9KT3 - chains G and C of the 9 polymer chains in the assembly; structure by electron microscopy, 3.63 A resolution.

# Chain G
Molecule: CYFN1006-2 heavy chain
From: synthetic construct
Chain sequence (218 residues; numbered 1 to 226 plus 1 insertion-coded residue; 9 numbers in that range are skipped by the numbering (no residue carries them; nothing is unmodelled there); the number before each row is that of its first residue):
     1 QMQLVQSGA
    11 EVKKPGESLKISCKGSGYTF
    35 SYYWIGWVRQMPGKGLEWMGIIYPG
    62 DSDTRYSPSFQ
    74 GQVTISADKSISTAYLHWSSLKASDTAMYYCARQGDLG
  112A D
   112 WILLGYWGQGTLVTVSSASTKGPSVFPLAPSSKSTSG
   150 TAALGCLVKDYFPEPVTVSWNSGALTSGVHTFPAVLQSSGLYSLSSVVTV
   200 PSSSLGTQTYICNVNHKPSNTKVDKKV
Cystine bridges: Cys23-Cys104, Cys155-Cys211

# Chain C
Molecule: Spike glycoprotein, Fibritin, Expression Tag
From: Severe acute respiratory syndrome coronavirus 2
UniProt: chimeric construct of P0DTC2, P10104: residues 18-1208 from P0DTC2 (SPIKE_SARS2) positions 14-1204 (UniProt number = residue number - 4); residues 1211-1234 from P10104 positions 458-481 (UniProt number = residue number - 753)
Chain sequence (1295 residues; numbered -6 to 1288; the number before each row is that of its first residue; numbers below 1 keep their minus sign (Met-6 is residue -6)):
    -6 MPMGSLQPLATLYLLGMLVASVLAQCVNLITRTQSYTNSFTRGVYYPDKV
    44 FRSSVLHSTHDLFLPFFSNVTWFHAIHVSGTNGTKRFDNPALPFNDGVYF
    94 ASTEKSNIIRGWIFGTTLDSKTQSLLIVNNATNVVIKVCEFQFCNDPFLD
   144 VYQKNNKSWMESEFRVYSSANNCTFEYVSQPFLMDLEGKEGNFKNLREFV
   194 FKNIDGYFKIYSKHTPINLERDLPQGFSALEPLVDLPIGINITRFQTLLA
   244 LHRSYLTPVDSSSGWTAGAAAYYVGYLQPRTFLLKYNENGTITDAVDCAL
   294 DPLSETKCTLKSFTVEKGIYQTSNFRVQPTESIVRFPNITNLCPFHEVFN
   344 ATTFASVYAWNRKRISNCVADYSVIYNFAPFFAFKCYGVSPTKLNDLCFT
   394 NVYADSFVIRGNEVSQIAPGQTGNIADYNYKLPDDFTGCVIAWNSNKLDS
   444 KPSGNYNYLYRLLRKSKLKPFERDISTEIYQAGNKPCNGVAGPNCYSPLQ
   494 SYGFRPTYGVGHQPYRVVVLSFELLHAPATVCGPKKSTNLVKNKCVNFNF
   544 NGLTGTGVLTESNKKFLPFQQFGRDIADTTDAVRDPQTLEILDITPCSFG
   594 GVSVITPGTNTSNQVAVLYQGVNCTEVPVAIHADQLTPTWRVYSTGSNVF
   644 QTRAGCLIGAEYVNNSYECDIPIGAGICASYQTQTKSHGSASSVASQSII
   694 AYTMSLGAENSVAYSNNSIAIPTNFTISVTTEILPVSMTKTSVDCTMYIC
   744 GDSTECSNLLLQYGSFCTQLKRALTGIAVEQDKNTQEVFAQVKQIYKTPP
   794 IKYFGGFNFSQILPDPSKPSKRSPIEDLLFNKVTLADAGFIKQYGDCLGD
   844 IAARDLICAQKFNGLTVLPPLLTDEMIAQYTSALLAGTITSGWTFGAGPA
   894 LQIPFPMQMAYRFNGIGVTQNVLYENQKLIANQFNSAIGKIQDSLSSTPS
   944 ALGKLQDVVNHNAQALNTLVKQLSSKFGAISSVLNDILSRLDPPEAEVQI
   994 DRLITGRLQSLQTYVTQQLIRAAEIRASANLAATKMSECVLGQSKRVDFC
  1044 GKGYHLMSFPQSAPHGVVFLHVTYVPAQEKNFTTAPAICHDGKAHFPREG
  1094 VFVSNGTHWFVTQRNFYEPQIITTDNTFVSGNCDVVIGIVNNTVYDPLQP
  1144 ELDSFKEELDKYFKNHTSPDVDLGDISGINASVVNIQKEIDRLNEVAKNL
  1194 NESLIDLQELGKYEQGSGYIPEAPRDGQAYVRKDGEWVFLSTFLSGLEVL
  1244 FQGPGGWSHPQFEKGGGSGGGSGGSAWSHPQFEKGGSHHHHHHHH
Not modelled in the structure: -6 to 25, 69-77, 147-151, 175-179, 187, 261-263, 679-687, 1145-1288
Sequence notes: initiating methionine (-6); expression tag (-5 to 17); variant Ile23 (Thr19 in P0DTC2), Ser28 (Ala27 in P0DTC2), His53 (Gln52 in P0DTC2), Ala84 (Val83 in P0DTC2), Asp143 (Gly142 in P0DTC2), Gln146 (His in P0DTC2), Glu183 (Gln in P0DTC2), Glu213 (Val in P0DTC2), Val252 (Gly in P0DTC2), His339 (Gly in P0DTC2), Thr346 (Arg in P0DTC2), Ile368 (Leu in P0DTC2), Phe371 (Ser in P0DTC2), Pro373 (Ser in P0DTC2), Phe375 (Ser in P0DTC2), Ala376 (Thr in P0DTC2), Asn405 (Asp in P0DTC2), Ser408 (Arg in P0DTC2), Asn417 (Lys in P0DTC2), Lys440 (Asn in P0DTC2), Pro445 (Val in P0DTC2), Ser446 (Gly in P0DTC2), Leu456 (Phe in P0DTC2), Lys460 (Asn in P0DTC2), Asn477 (Ser in P0DTC2), Lys478 (Thr in P0DTC2), Ala484 (Glu in P0DTC2), Pro486 (Phe in P0DTC2), Ser490 (Phe in P0DTC2), Arg498 (Gln in P0DTC2), Tyr501 (Asn in P0DTC2), His505 (Tyr in P0DTC2), Gly614 (Asp in P0DTC2), Tyr655 (His in P0DTC2), Lys679 (Asn in P0DTC2), His681 (Pro in P0DTC2), Lys764 (Asn in P0DTC2), Tyr796 (Asp in P0DTC2), His954 (Gln in P0DTC2), Lys969 (Asn in P0DTC2), Pro986 (Lys in P0DTC2), Pro987 (Val in P0DTC2); conflict Gly682 (Arg in P0DTC2), Ser683 (Arg in P0DTC2), Ser685 (Arg in P0DTC2), Pro817 (Phe in P0DTC2), Pro892 (Ala in P0DTC2), Pro899 (Ala in P0DTC2), Pro942 (Ala in P0DTC2); linker (1209-1210)
Swiss-Prot annotation at these positions:
  - glycosylation (N-linked (GlcNAc...) asparagine): Asn21 (complex), Asn126 (hybrid)
Cystine bridges: Cys132-Cys166, Cys291-Cys301, Cys336-Cys361, Cys379-Cys432, Cys391-Cys525, Cys480-Cys488, Cys538-Cys590, Cys617-Cys649, Cys662-Cys671, Cys738-Cys760, Cys743-Cys749, Cys840-Cys851, Cys1032-Cys1043, Cys1082-Cys1126

# Interface between chain G and chain C
Residue-residue contacts - 16 pairs, chain G then chain C:
  Tyr36(G) with Pro445(C); Pro499(C), hydrophobic; Thr500(C)
  Tyr37(G) with Pro445(C)
  Trp38(G) with Lys440(C), hydrogen bond (side chain-backbone)
  Tyr57(G) with Lys440(C); Pro499(C)
  Asp62(G) with Lys440(C)
  Asp109(G) with Ser446(C)
  Leu110(G) with Lys444(C)
  Gly111(G) with Lys444(C), hydrogen bond (backbone-side chain)
  Trp112(G) with Thr345(C); Leu441(C)
  Asp112A(G) with Thr345(C); Thr346(C), hydrogen bond
  Ile113(G) with Thr345(C)
Other interface residues (no listed pair), chain G (13 interface residues in all): Asp64, Arg66

# Overview
13 residues of chain G face 9 of chain C across their interface, with 3 hydrogen bonds. Polar pairs include
Trp38(G)-Lys440(C), Gly111(G)-Lys444(C) and Asp112A(G)-Thr346(C).
Here chain G is CYFN1006-2 heavy chain (synthetic construct) and chain C is Spike glycoprotein, Fibritin,
Expression Tag (Severe acute respiratory syndrome coronavirus 2). Entry 9KT3 (Structure of EG.5.1 S trimer
with 2 down-RBDs complex with antibody CYFN1006-2) was determined by electron microscopy.
